PDB entry 9EVQ | X-ray diffraction, 1.75 A resolution | chain B

Chain B:
Name: N-acetyltransferase domain-containing protein
Organism: Trypanosoma brucei brucei TREU927
UniProtKB: Q38AU6 (Q38AU6_TRYB2); residue numbers follow UniProt; this construct covers 125-348
Amino-acid sequence (226 residues; numbered 123 to 348; the number before each row is that of its first residue):
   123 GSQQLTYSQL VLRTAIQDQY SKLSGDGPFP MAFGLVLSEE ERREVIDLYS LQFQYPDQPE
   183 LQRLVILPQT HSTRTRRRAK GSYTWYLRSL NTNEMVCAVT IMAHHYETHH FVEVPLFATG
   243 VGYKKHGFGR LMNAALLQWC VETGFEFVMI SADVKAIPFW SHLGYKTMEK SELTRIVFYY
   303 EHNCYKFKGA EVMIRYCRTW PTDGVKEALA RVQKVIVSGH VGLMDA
Not modelled in the structure: 123-126, 137-139, 195-198, 348
Construct notes: expression tag (123-124)
Small-molecule neighbours: acetyl coenzyme A (ACO): L132, L134, Q174, F175, V236, P237, L238, F239, A240, T241, Y245, K246, K247, H248, G249, F250, G251, R252, A278, P280, F281, W282, H284, L285, R333
From the paper describing this entry:
  - binding site for acetyl coenzyme A: F239, T241, K247, H248, G249, F250, G251, R252, H284, R333

Summary:
Chain B binds acetyl coenzyme A. From the paper: a binding site for acetyl coenzyme A at F239, T241 and K247
among others.
Chain B is N-acetyltransferase domain-containing protein (Trypanosoma brucei brucei TREU927); the structure,
Crystal structure of the kinetoplastid kinetochore protein KKT23 acetyltransferase domain from Trypanosoma
brucei, was determined by X-ray diffraction (same publication as 9EVR and 9F5Q).
